Entry 4Y70 (X-ray diffraction, 2.40 A resolution); this record covers chains O and P of the 32 polymer chains in the assembly.

# Chain O
Molecule: Proteasome subunit alpha type-2
From: Saccharomyces cerevisiae
Notes: EC 3.4.25.1
UniProt: P23639 (PSA2_YEAST); numbering as in UniProt (aligned over 1-250)
Chain sequence (250 residues; each row starts with the number of its first residue):
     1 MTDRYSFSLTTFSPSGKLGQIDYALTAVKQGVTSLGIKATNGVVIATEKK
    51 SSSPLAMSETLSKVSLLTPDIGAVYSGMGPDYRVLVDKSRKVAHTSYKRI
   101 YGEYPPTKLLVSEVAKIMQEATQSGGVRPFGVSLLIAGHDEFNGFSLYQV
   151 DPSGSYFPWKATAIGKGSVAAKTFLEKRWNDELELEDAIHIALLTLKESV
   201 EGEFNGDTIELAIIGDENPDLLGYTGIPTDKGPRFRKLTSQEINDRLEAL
Swiss-Prot annotation at these positions:
  - cross-link: K108 (Glycyl lysine isopeptide (Lys-Gly) (interchain with G-Cter in ubiquitin))

# Chain P
Molecule: Proteasome subunit alpha type-3
From: Saccharomyces cerevisiae
Notes: EC 3.4.25.1
UniProt: P23638 (PSA3_YEAST); residues 0-257 here correspond to UniProt positions 1-258 (UniProt number = residue number + 1)
Chain sequence (258 residues; each row starts with the number of its first residue; numbering starts at 0):
     0 MGSRRYDSRTTIFSPEGRLYQVEYALESISHAGTAIGIMASDGIVLAAER
    50 KVTSTLLEQDTSTEKLYKLNDKIAVAVAGLTADAEILINTARIHAQNYLK
   100 TYNEDIPVEILVRRLSDIKQGYTQHGGLRPFGVSFIYAGYDDRYGYQLYT
   150 SNPSGNYTGWKAISVGANTSAAQTLLQMDYKDDMKVDDAIELALKTLSKT
   200 TDSSALTYDRLEFATIRKGANDGEVYQKIFKPQEIKDILVKTGITKKDED
   250 EEADEDMK
Unresolved in the structure: 0, 245-257
Swiss-Prot annotation at these positions:
  - cross-link (Glycyl lysine isopeptide (Lys-Gly)): K99 (interchain with G-Cter in ubiquitin), K198 (interchain with G-Cter in ubiquitin), K230 (interchain with G-Cter in ubiquitin)

# Interface between chain O and chain P
Residue-residue contacts (63; chain O residue first):
  R4(O) - S2(P)  hydrogen bond (backbone-side chain)
  Y5(O) - S2(P)
  Y5(O) - Y5(P)
  S6(O) - G125(P)
  S6(O) - L127(P)
  F7(O) - S2(P)
  F7(O) - Y5(P)
  F7(O) - D6(P)
  F7(O) - G126(P)
  S8(O) - G126(P)  hydrogen bond (backbone-backbone)
  S8(O) - L127(P)
  S8(O) - R128(P)  hydrogen bond (side chain-backbone)
  T10(O) - R128(P)
  T11(O) - S7(P)
  T11(O) - T9(P)
  T11(O) - Q20(P)
  F12(O) - Q20(P)  hydrogen bond (backbone-side chain)
  F12(O) - Y23(P)
  F12(O) - A24(P)  hydrophobic
  F12(O) - R128(P)
  F12(O) - P129(P)
  F12(O) - G131(P)
  S13(O) - Y23(P)
  P14(O) - Y23(P)  hydrophobic
  P14(O) - E26(P)
  S15(O) - E26(P)
  G16(O) - Y23(P)
  G16(O) - S27(P)  hydrogen bond (backbone-side chain)
  L18(O) - L79(P)  hydrophobic
  L18(O) - R128(P)
  K38(O) - E57(P)  salt bridge
  S112(O) - E84(P)
  K116(O) - I85(P)
  Q119(O) - A81(P)
  Q119(O) - D82(P)  hydrogen bond
  Q119(O) - I85(P)
  Q119(O) - R128(P)
  T122(O) - R128(P)  hydrogen bond (backbone-side chain)
  Q123(O) - Y121(P)
  Q123(O) - L127(P)
  Q123(O) - R128(P)  hydrogen bond (side chain-backbone)
  Q123(O) - P129(P)
  Q123(O) - F130(P)
  G125(O) - L127(P)
  S153(O) - A81(P)
  G154(O) - A81(P)
  S155(O) - A81(P)
  Y156(O) - E84(P)  hydrogen bond
  P158(O) - L56(P)
  P158(O) - E57(P)  hydrogen bond (backbone-backbone)
  P158(O) - T60(P)
  P158(O) - S61(P)
  W159(O) - S53(P)
  W159(O) - L55(P)
  W159(O) - L56(P)
  K160(O) - T54(P)
  K160(O) - L55(P)  hydrogen bond (backbone-backbone)
  K160(O) - L56(P)
  K160(O) - E57(P)
  A161(O) - L55(P)
  L175(O) - L55(P)  hydrophobic
  E176(O) - T54(P)
  E176(O) - L55(P)
Also at the interface, not in a pair above, chain O (35 interface residues in all): L9, S124, Y148, F157, W179
Also at the interface, not in a pair above, chain P (32 interface residues in all): H30, T80

# Overview
Chain O and chain P form an interface of 35 and 32 residues respectively; the contacts include 11 hydrogen
bonds and 1 salt bridge. Among the polar pairs are K38(O)-E57(P), R4(O)-S2(P) and S8(O)-R128(P).
Here chain O is Proteasome subunit alpha type-2 and chain P is Proteasome subunit alpha type-3, both from
Saccharomyces cerevisiae. Entry 4Y70 (Yeast 20S proteasome in complex with Ac-LAV-ep) was determined by X-ray
diffraction together with 4Y69, 4Y6A, 4Y6V, 4Y6Z, 4Y74, 4Y75 and 34 further entries from the same study.
